Entry 8HAO (electron microscopy, 3.76 A resolution); this record covers chains A and C of the 12 polymer chains in the assembly.

Chain A (and C):
Protein: Guanine nucleotide-binding protein G(s) subunit alpha
Organism: Bos taurus
Notes: chain C of this document is another copy of the same molecule, construct and numbering; everything in this record applies to it too
Chain sequence (361 residues; each row starts with the number of its first residue):
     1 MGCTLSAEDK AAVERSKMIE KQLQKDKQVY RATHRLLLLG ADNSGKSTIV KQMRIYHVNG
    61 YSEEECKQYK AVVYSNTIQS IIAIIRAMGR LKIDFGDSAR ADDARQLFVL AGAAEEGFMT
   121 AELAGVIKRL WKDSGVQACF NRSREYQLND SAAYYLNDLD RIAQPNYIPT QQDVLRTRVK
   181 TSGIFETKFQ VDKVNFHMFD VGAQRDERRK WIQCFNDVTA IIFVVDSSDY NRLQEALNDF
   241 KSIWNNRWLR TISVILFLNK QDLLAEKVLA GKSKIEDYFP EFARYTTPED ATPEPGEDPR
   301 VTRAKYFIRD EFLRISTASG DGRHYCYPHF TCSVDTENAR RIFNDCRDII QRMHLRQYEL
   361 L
Not modelled in the structure: 1-4, 59-180

How chain A and chain C interact:
Contacting residue pairs - 12 pairs, chain A then chain C:
  Asp42(A) with Glu266(C); Lys272(C), salt bridge
  Ser44(A) with Glu266(C)
  Gly45(A) with Glu266(C)
  Lys46(A) with Glu266(C)
  Leu263(A) with Leu263(C), hydrophobic
  Glu266(A) with Gly45(C); Thr48(C), hydrogen bond
  Ala270(A) with Asp42(C)
  Lys272(A) with Asp42(C), salt bridge; Arg232(C)
  Val334(A) with Val334(C), hydrophobic
Also at the interface, not in a pair above, chain A (13 interface residues in all): Asn43, Ser47, Thr48, Lys260
Also at the interface, not in a pair above, chain C (12 interface residues in all): Ser44, Ser47, Lys260, Ala270

In short:
13 residues of chain A face 12 of chain C across their interface, with 1 hydrogen bond and 2 salt bridges.
Polar pairs include Asp42(A)-Lys272(C) and Glu266(A)-Thr48(C).
Chain A and chain C are both Guanine nucleotide-binding protein G(s) subunit alpha (Bos taurus); the
structure, Human parathyroid hormone receptor-1 dimer, was determined by electron microscopy, deposited
together with 8HA0 and 8HAF.
